3OEE - chains G and H of the 9 polymer chains in the assembly; structure by X-ray diffraction, 2.74 A resolution.

# Chain G
Protein: ATP synthase subunit gamma
Source organism: Saccharomyces cerevisiae
Notes: EC 3.6.3.14
Reference sequence: P38077 (ATPG_YEAST); residues 1-278 here correspond to UniProt positions 34-311 (UniProt number = residue number + 33)
Sequence (278 residues; numbered 1 to 278; the number before each row is that of its first residue):
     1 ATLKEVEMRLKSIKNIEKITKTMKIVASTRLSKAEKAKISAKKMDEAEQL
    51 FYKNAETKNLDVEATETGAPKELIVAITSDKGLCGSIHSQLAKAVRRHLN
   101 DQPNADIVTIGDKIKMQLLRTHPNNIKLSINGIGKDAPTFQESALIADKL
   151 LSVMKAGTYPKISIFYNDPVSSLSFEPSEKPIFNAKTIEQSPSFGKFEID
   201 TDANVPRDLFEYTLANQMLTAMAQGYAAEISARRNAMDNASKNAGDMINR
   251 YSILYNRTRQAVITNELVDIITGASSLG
Not modelled in the structure: 61-70, 277-278

# Chain H
Protein: ATP synthase subunit delta
Source organism: Saccharomyces cerevisiae
Notes: EC 3.6.3.14
Reference sequence: Q12165 (ATPD_YEAST); residues 1-138 here correspond to UniProt positions 23-160 (UniProt number = residue number + 22)
Sequence (138 residues; each row starts with the number of its first residue):
     1 AEAAAASSGLKLQFALPHETLYSGSEVTQVNLPAKSGRIGVLANHVPTVE
    51 QLLPGVVEVMEGSNSKKFFISGGFATVQPDSQLCVTAIEAFPLESFSQEN
   101 IKNLLAEAKKNVSSSDAREAAEAAIQVEVLENLQSVLK
Not modelled in the structure: 1-10, 24-25, 91, 98, 137-138

# Interface between chain G and chain H
Contacting residue pairs (39):
  Ser40(G) with Leu16(H); Pro17(H); His18(H), hydrogen bond (side chain-backbone); Glu19(H), hydrogen bond (side chain-backbone); Thr20(H)
  Ala41(G) with Pro17(H)
  Lys43(G) with Ala15(H); Thr20(H); Ser23(H)
  Met44(G) with Ala15(H), hydrophobic; Pro17(H); Thr86(H); Ala87(H)
  Ala47(G) with Thr76(H); Gln78(H); Cys84(H), hydrophobic; Thr86(H)
  Leu50(G) with Gln78(H)
  Phe51(G) with Val49(H), hydrophobic; Gln78(H)
  Asn54(G) with Pro79(H)
  Phe140(G) with Ile88(H), hydrophobic
  Lys196(G) with Pro47(H)
  Phe197(G) with Pro47(H); Val77(H); Gln78(H); Pro79(H)
  Glu198(G) with Pro47(H), hydrogen bond (backbone-backbone); Thr48(H)
  Ile199(G) with Val49(H)
  Asn204(G) with Gln51(H), hydrogen bond (backbone-side chain)
  Val205(G) with Gln51(H)
  Asp208(G) with Gln51(H), hydrogen bond; Phe74(H)
  Leu209(G) with Phe74(H)
  Tyr212(G) with Gly73(H); Phe74(H), hydrophobic; Thr86(H), hydrogen bond
  Leu219(G) with Pro17(H), hydrophobic
Also at the interface, not in a pair above, chain G (22 interface residues in all): Ala37, Ile39, Asp200
Also at the interface, not in a pair above, chain H (23 interface residues in all): Val46, Asp80

# Summary
The interface between chain G and chain H involves 22 residues on one side and 23 on the other, with 6
hydrogen bonds. Among the polar pairs are Ser40(G)-His18(H), Ser40(G)-Glu19(H) and Asn204(G)-Gln51(H).
Here chain G is ATP synthase subunit gamma and chain H is ATP synthase subunit delta, both from Saccharomyces
cerevisiae. Entry 3OEE (Structure of four mutant forms of yeast F1 ATPase: alpha-F405S) was determined by
X-ray diffraction.
